PDB entry 7VN0 | X-ray diffraction, 1.40 A resolution | chains B and D of the 4 polymer chains in the assembly

== Chain B (and D) ==
Protein: Catalase
Organism: Mycothermus thermophilus
Notes: EC 1.11.1.6; chain D of this document is another copy of the same molecule, construct and numbering; everything in this record applies to it too
UniProtKB: M4GGR7 (M4GGR7_9PEZI); residues 0-698 here correspond to UniProt positions 1-699 (UniProt number = residue number + 1)
Sequence (720 residues; numbered -21 to 698; the number before each row is that of its first residue; numbers below 1 keep their minus sign (Met-21 is residue -21)):
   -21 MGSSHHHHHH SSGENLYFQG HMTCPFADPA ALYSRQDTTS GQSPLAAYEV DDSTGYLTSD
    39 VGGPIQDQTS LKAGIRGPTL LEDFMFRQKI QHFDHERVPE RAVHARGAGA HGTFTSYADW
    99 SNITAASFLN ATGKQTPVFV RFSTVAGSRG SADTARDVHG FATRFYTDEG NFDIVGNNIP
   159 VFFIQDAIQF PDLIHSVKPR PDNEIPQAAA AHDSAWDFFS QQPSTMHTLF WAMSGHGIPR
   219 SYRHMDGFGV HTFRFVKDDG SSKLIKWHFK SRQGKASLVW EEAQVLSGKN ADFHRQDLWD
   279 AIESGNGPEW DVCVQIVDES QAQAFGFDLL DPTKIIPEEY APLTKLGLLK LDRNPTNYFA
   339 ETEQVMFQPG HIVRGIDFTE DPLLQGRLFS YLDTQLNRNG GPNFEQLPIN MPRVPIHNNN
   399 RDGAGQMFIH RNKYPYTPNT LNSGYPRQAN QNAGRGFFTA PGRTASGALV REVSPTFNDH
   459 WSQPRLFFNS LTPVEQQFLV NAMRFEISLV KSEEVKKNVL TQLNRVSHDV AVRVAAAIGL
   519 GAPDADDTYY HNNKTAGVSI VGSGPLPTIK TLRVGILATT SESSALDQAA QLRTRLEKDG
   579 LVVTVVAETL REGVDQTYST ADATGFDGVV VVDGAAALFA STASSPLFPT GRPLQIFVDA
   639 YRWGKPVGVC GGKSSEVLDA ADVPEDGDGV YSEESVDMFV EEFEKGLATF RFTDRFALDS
Disordered / not traced: -21 to 20 (chain D: -21 to 19, 698)
Construct notes: initiating methionine (-21); expression tag (-20 to -1); engineered mutation Ala188 (Thr189 in M4GGR7)
Reported in the primary citation:
  - mutagenesis - T188A: unchanged catalytic activity

== Chain B / chain D interface ==
Pairs across the interface - 262 pairs, chain B then chain D:
  Gln44(B) - Arg449(D)
  Asp45(B) - Ile166(D)
  Gln46(B) - Ile166(D)
  Gln46(B) - Gln167(D)
  Gln46(B) - Asp170(D)  hydrogen bond
  Gln46(B) - Gln200(D)
  Thr47(B) - Asp164(D)
  Thr47(B) - Ile166(D)
  Thr47(B) - Arg449(D)
  Thr47(B) - Glu450(D)
  Thr47(B) - Val451(D)
  Ser48(B) - Asp164(D)  hydrogen bond
  Ser48(B) - Ile166(D)
  Ser48(B) - Val448(D)
  Ser48(B) - Arg449(D)
  Leu49(B) - Leu447(D)
  Leu49(B) - Val448(D)
  Leu49(B) - Arg449(D)
  Lys50(B) - Ala446(D)
  Lys50(B) - Leu447(D)
  Lys50(B) - Val448(D)  hydrogen bond (backbone-backbone)
  Lys50(B) - Glu450(D)  hydrogen bond (side chain-backbone)
  Ala51(B) - Ala443(D)
  Ala51(B) - Leu447(D)  hydrophobic
  Gly52(B) - Ser444(D)
  Gly52(B) - Ala446(D)  hydrogen bond (backbone-backbone)
  Gly52(B) - Val448(D)
  Ile53(B) - Val448(D)
  Ile53(B) - Glu450(D)
  Ile53(B) - Val451(D)
  Ile53(B) - Ser452(D)
  Arg54(B) - Ala300(D)
  Arg54(B) - Gln301(D)
  Arg54(B) - Asp306(D)  salt bridge
  Arg54(B) - Leu308(D)
  Arg54(B) - Glu358(D)
  Arg54(B) - Ser452(D)
  Gly55(B) - Glu358(D)
  Pro56(B) - Glu358(D)
  Pro56(B) - Gln363(D)
  Thr57(B) - Gln363(D)  hydrogen bond (backbone-side chain)
  Leu58(B) - Leu447(D)  hydrophobic
  Asp61(B) - Arg449(D)  salt bridge
  Met63(B) - Arg449(D)
  Phe64(B) - Ala165(D)  hydrophobic
  Phe64(B) - Ile166(D)
  Phe64(B) - Gly364(D)
  Phe64(B) - Phe367(D)  hydrophobic
  Arg65(B) - Phe367(D)
  Lys67(B) - Ile166(D)  hydrogen bond (side chain-backbone)
  Lys67(B) - Pro169(D)
  Lys67(B) - Asp170(D)  salt bridge
  Ile68(B) - Ala165(D)
  Ile68(B) - Pro169(D)
  Ile68(B) - Phe367(D)  hydrophobic
  Ile68(B) - Ser368(D)
  Gln69(B) - Phe367(D)
  Gln69(B) - Asp371(D)
  Phe71(B) - Phe168(D)  hydrophobic
  Phe71(B) - Pro169(D)  hydrophobic
  Phe71(B) - Ile172(D)  hydrophobic
  Asp72(B) - Phe367(D)
  Asp72(B) - Ser368(D)  hydrogen bond
  Asp72(B) - Asp371(D)
  Asp72(B) - Thr372(D)  hydrogen bond (backbone-side chain)
  Asp72(B) - Asn375(D)
  His73(B) - Asp371(D)  salt bridge
  His73(B) - Asn375(D)
  Glu74(B) - His173(D)  salt bridge
  Arg75(B) - Pro77(D)
  Arg75(B) - Glu78(D)
  Arg75(B) - Ala80(D)  hydrogen bond (side chain-backbone)
  Arg75(B) - Lys176(D)
  Arg75(B) - Asn375(D)
  Val76(B) - Pro77(D)
  Pro77(B) - Arg75(D)
  Pro77(B) - Val76(D)
  Pro77(B) - Pro77(D)
  Glu78(B) - Arg75(D)
  Glu78(B) - Arg127(D)  salt bridge
  Ala80(B) - Arg75(D)  hydrogen bond (backbone-side chain)
  Arg84(B) - Gln185(D)
  Ser126(B) - Arg127(D)  hydrogen bond
  Ser126(B) - Gly128(D)
  Arg127(B) - Glu78(D)  salt bridge
  Arg127(B) - Ser126(D)
  Arg127(B) - Arg127(D)
  Arg127(B) - Gly128(D)  hydrogen bond (backbone-backbone)
  Arg127(B) - Ser129(D)
  Arg127(B) - Glu182(D)  salt bridge
  Gly128(B) - Ser126(D)
  Gly128(B) - Arg127(D)  hydrogen bond (backbone-backbone)
  Gly128(B) - Gly128(D)
  Gly128(B) - Ser129(D)  hydrogen bond (backbone-backbone)
  Gly128(B) - Gln185(D)
  Ser129(B) - Arg127(D)
  Ser129(B) - Gly128(D)
  Asp164(B) - Thr47(D)
  Asp164(B) - Ser48(D)  hydrogen bond
  Ala165(B) - Phe64(D)  hydrophobic
  Ala165(B) - Ile68(D)
  Ile166(B) - Asp45(D)
  Ile166(B) - Gln46(D)
  Ile166(B) - Thr47(D)
  Ile166(B) - Ser48(D)
  Ile166(B) - Phe64(D)
  Ile166(B) - Lys67(D)  hydrogen bond (backbone-side chain)
  Gln167(B) - Gln46(D)
  Phe168(B) - Phe71(D)  hydrophobic
  Pro169(B) - Lys67(D)
  Pro169(B) - Ile68(D)
  Pro169(B) - Phe71(D)  hydrophobic
  Asp170(B) - Gln46(D)  hydrogen bond
  Asp170(B) - Lys67(D)  salt bridge
  Ile172(B) - Phe71(D)  hydrophobic
  His173(B) - Glu74(D)  salt bridge
  Lys176(B) - Arg75(D)
  Arg178(B) - Trp277(D)
  Pro179(B) - Asn335(D)
  Pro179(B) - Tyr336(D)  hydrogen bond (backbone-backbone)
  Asp180(B) - Trp277(D)
  Asp180(B) - Pro333(D)
  Asp180(B) - Thr334(D)
  Asp180(B) - Tyr336(D)
  Asn181(B) - Arg273(D)
  Asn181(B) - Trp277(D)
  Asn181(B) - Tyr336(D)
  Glu182(B) - Arg127(D)  salt bridge
  Glu182(B) - Asp270(D)
  Glu182(B) - Arg273(D)  salt bridge
  Glu182(B) - Tyr336(D)  hydrogen bond
  Ile183(B) - Asp270(D)
  Ile183(B) - Arg273(D)
  Ile183(B) - Gln274(D)
  Pro184(B) - Asp270(D)
  Gln185(B) - Arg84(D)
  Gln185(B) - Gly128(D)
  Gln185(B) - Asp270(D)  hydrogen bond (backbone-side chain)
  Gln200(B) - Gln46(D)
  Glu259(B) - Pro627(D)
  Glu259(B) - Arg630(D)  salt bridge
  Gln262(B) - Gly266(D)
  Gln262(B) - Lys267(D)  hydrogen bond
  Ser265(B) - Gly266(D)  hydrogen bond (side chain-backbone)
  Gly266(B) - Gln262(D)
  Gly266(B) - Ser265(D)
  Gly266(B) - Gly266(D)
  Lys267(B) - Gln262(D)  hydrogen bond
  Asp270(B) - Ile183(D)
  Asp270(B) - Pro184(D)
  Asp270(B) - Gln185(D)  hydrogen bond (side chain-backbone)
  Arg273(B) - Asn181(D)
  Arg273(B) - Glu182(D)  salt bridge
  Arg273(B) - Ile183(D)
  Gln274(B) - Ile183(D)
  Trp277(B) - Arg178(D)
  Trp277(B) - Asp180(D)
  Trp277(B) - Asn181(D)
  Ala300(B) - Arg54(D)
  Gln301(B) - Arg54(D)
  Asp306(B) - Arg54(D)  salt bridge
  Leu308(B) - Arg54(D)
  Thr334(B) - Asp180(D)
  Asn335(B) - Pro179(D)
  Tyr336(B) - Pro179(D)  hydrogen bond (backbone-backbone)
  Tyr336(B) - Asp180(D)  hydrogen bond (backbone-backbone)
  Tyr336(B) - Asn181(D)
  Tyr336(B) - Glu182(D)  hydrogen bond
  Glu358(B) - Arg54(D)
  Glu358(B) - Gly55(D)
  Glu358(B) - Pro56(D)
  Gln363(B) - Pro56(D)
  Gln363(B) - Thr57(D)  hydrogen bond (side chain-backbone)
  Gly364(B) - Phe64(D)
  Phe367(B) - Phe64(D)  hydrophobic
  Phe367(B) - Arg65(D)
  Phe367(B) - Ile68(D)  hydrophobic
  Phe367(B) - Gln69(D)
  Phe367(B) - Asp72(D)
  Ser368(B) - Ile68(D)
  Ser368(B) - Asp72(D)  hydrogen bond
  Asp371(B) - Gln69(D)
  Asp371(B) - Asp72(D)
  Asp371(B) - His73(D)  salt bridge
  Thr372(B) - Asp72(D)  hydrogen bond (side chain-backbone)
  Leu374(B) - His73(D)
  Asn375(B) - Asp72(D)
  Asn375(B) - His73(D)
  Asn375(B) - Arg75(D)
  Ala443(B) - Ala51(D)
  Ser444(B) - Gly52(D)
  Ala446(B) - Lys50(D)
  Ala446(B) - Gly52(D)  hydrogen bond (backbone-backbone)
  Leu447(B) - Leu49(D)
  Leu447(B) - Lys50(D)
  Leu447(B) - Ala51(D)  hydrophobic
  Val448(B) - Ser48(D)
  Val448(B) - Leu49(D)
  Val448(B) - Lys50(D)  hydrogen bond (backbone-backbone)
  Arg449(B) - Gln44(D)
  Arg449(B) - Thr47(D)
  Arg449(B) - Ser48(D)
  Arg449(B) - Leu49(D)
  Arg449(B) - Asp61(D)  salt bridge
  Arg449(B) - Met63(D)
  Glu450(B) - Thr47(D)
  Glu450(B) - Lys50(D)  hydrogen bond (backbone-side chain)
  Glu450(B) - Ile53(D)
  Val451(B) - Thr47(D)
  Val451(B) - Ile53(D)
  Ser452(B) - Ile53(D)
  Ser452(B) - Arg54(D)
  Asn479(B) - Pro624(D)  hydrogen bond (side chain-backbone)
  Arg482(B) - Pro624(D)
  Arg482(B) - Leu625(D)
  Phe483(B) - Ser597(D)
  Phe483(B) - Thr598(D)
  Ser486(B) - Leu588(D)
  Ser486(B) - Thr595(D)
  Ser486(B) - Thr598(D)
  Leu487(B) - Thr598(D)
  Ala514(B) - Thr587(D)
  Ala515(B) - Thr587(D)
  Ala515(B) - Leu588(D)  hydrogen bond (backbone-backbone)
  Ala515(B) - Thr595(D)
  Ala515(B) - Leu625(D)  hydrophobic
  Ile516(B) - Leu588(D)
  Gly517(B) - Leu588(D)  hydrogen bond (backbone-backbone)
  Thr587(B) - Ala514(D)
  Thr587(B) - Ala515(D)
  Leu588(B) - Ser486(D)
  Leu588(B) - Ala515(D)  hydrogen bond (backbone-backbone)
  Leu588(B) - Ile516(D)
  Leu588(B) - Gly517(D)
  Thr595(B) - Ser486(D)
  Thr595(B) - Ala515(D)
  Ser597(B) - Phe483(D)
  Thr598(B) - Phe483(D)
  Thr598(B) - Ser486(D)
  Thr598(B) - Leu487(D)
  Ser619(B) - Asp660(D)
  Ser622(B) - Ala695(D)
  Ser623(B) - Ala695(D)
  Pro624(B) - Asn479(D)  hydrogen bond (backbone-side chain)
  Pro624(B) - Arg482(D)  hydrogen bond (backbone-side chain)
  Pro624(B) - Ala695(D)
  Pro624(B) - Leu696(D)
  Pro624(B) - Asp697(D)
  Leu625(B) - Arg482(D)
  Pro627(B) - Glu259(D)
  Thr628(B) - Arg640(D)
  Gly629(B) - Arg640(D)
  Arg630(B) - Glu259(D)  salt bridge
  Gln633(B) - Gln633(D)  hydrogen bond
  Arg640(B) - Thr628(D)
  Arg640(B) - Gly629(D)
  Asp660(B) - Ser619(D)
  Ala695(B) - Ser622(D)
  Ala695(B) - Ser623(D)
  Ala695(B) - Pro624(D)
  Leu696(B) - Pro624(D)
  Asp697(B) - Pro624(D)
Other interface residues (no listed pair), chain B (129 interface residues in all): Arg79, Val81, Val263, Pro333, Phe337, Pro360, Gly445, Pro453, Gln475, Lys494, Arg693
Other interface residues (no listed pair), chain D (130 interface residues in all): Leu58, Arg79, Val81, Val263, Phe337, Pro360, Leu374, Gly445, Pro453, Thr454, Gln475, Lys494, Arg693

== In short ==
129 residues of chain B face 130 of chain D across their interface, with 41 hydrogen bonds and 18 salt
bridges. Polar contacts include Arg54(B)-Asp306(D), Asp61(B)-Arg449(D) and Lys67(B)-Asp170(D). The paper
reports that T188A of chain B leaves catalytic activity unchanged.
Both chains are Catalase (Mycothermus thermophilus). Entry 7VN0 (CATPO mutant - T188A) was determined by X-ray
diffraction, deposited together with 7WCA and 5YEM.
